Entry 2MF0 (solution NMR); this record covers chains E and F of the 7 polymer chains in the assembly.

# Chain E (and F)
Molecule: Carbon storage regulator homolog
From: Pseudomonas protegens Pf-5
Notes: chain F of this document is another copy of the same molecule, construct and numbering; everything in this record applies to it too
UniProt: Q4KEY0 (Q4KEY0_PSEF5); numbering as in UniProt (aligned over 1-59)
Chain sequence (70 residues; each row starts with the number of its first residue):
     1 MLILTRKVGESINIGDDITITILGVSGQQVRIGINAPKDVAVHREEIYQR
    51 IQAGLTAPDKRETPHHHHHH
Disordered / not traced: 60-70
Differences from the reference sequence: expression tag (60-70)
What the authors report for this chain:
  - binding site for RNA_: Q28, R31

# Chain E / chain F interface
Residue-residue contacts (77; chain E residue first):
  M1(E) - G33(F)
  M1(E) - I34(F)
  M1(E) - N35(F)
  L2(E) - G33(F)
  L2(E) - I34(F)
  L2(E) - V42(F)
  I3(E) - L23(F)
  I3(E) - I32(F)
  I3(E) - G33(F)
  L4(E) - V30(F)
  L4(E) - R31(F)
  L4(E) - I32(F)
  T5(E) - Q29(F)
  T5(E) - V30(F)
  T5(E) - R31(F)
  R6(E) - Q28(F)
  R6(E) - Q29(F)
  R6(E) - V30(F)
  R6(E) - R44(F)
  K7(E) - Q28(F)
  K7(E) - Q29(F)
  V8(E) - Q28(F)
  S11(E) - R44(F)
  S11(E) - E45(F)
  I12(E) - I34(F)
  I12(E) - H43(F)
  I12(E) - E45(F)
  N13(E) - V42(F)
  N13(E) - H43(F)
  N13(E) - E45(F)
  N13(E) - Y48(F)
  I14(E) - I20(F)
  I14(E) - I34(F)
  I14(E) - A41(F)
  G15(E) - A41(F)
  G15(E) - Y48(F)
  D16(E) - Y48(F)
  I20(E) - I14(F)
  L23(E) - I3(F)
  V25(E) - V30(F)
  G27(E) - V25(F)
  Q28(E) - R6(F)
  Q28(E) - K7(F)
  Q28(E) - V8(F)
  Q29(E) - T5(F)
  Q29(E) - R6(F)
  Q29(E) - K7(F)
  V30(E) - L4(F)
  V30(E) - T5(F)
  V30(E) - R6(F)
  V30(E) - V25(F)
  V30(E) - V30(F)
  R31(E) - I3(F)
  R31(E) - L4(F)
  I32(E) - L2(F)
  I32(E) - I3(F)
  I32(E) - L4(F)
  G33(E) - M1(F)
  G33(E) - L2(F)
  I34(E) - M1(F)
  I34(E) - L2(F)
  I34(E) - I14(F)
  N35(E) - M1(F)
  A41(E) - I14(F)
  A41(E) - G15(F)
  V42(E) - L2(F)
  V42(E) - N13(F)
  H43(E) - I12(F)
  H43(E) - N13(F)
  R44(E) - R6(F)
  R44(E) - S11(F)
  R44(E) - I12(F)
  E45(E) - S11(F)
  E45(E) - I12(F)
  E45(E) - N13(F)
  Y48(E) - N13(F)
  Y48(E) - D16(F)
Also at the interface, not in a pair above, chain E (36 interface residues in all): I22, V40, Q52, T56
Also at the interface, not in a pair above, chain F (37 interface residues in all): D17, I18, T19, I22, G27, V40

# In short
36 residues of chain E and 37 residues of chain F are in contact. The paper reports a binding site for RNA_ at
Q28(E) and R31(E).
Chain E and chain F are both Carbon storage regulator homolog (Pseudomonas protegens Pf-5); the structure,
Structural basis of the non-coding RNA RsmZ acting as protein sponge: Conformer L of RsmZ(1-72)/RsmE(dimer)
1to3 ..., was determined by solution NMR together with 2MF1 from the same study.
